Entry 1Q5D (X-ray diffraction, 1.93 A resolution); this record covers chain A.

Chain A:
Protein: P450 epoxidase
From: Sorangium cellulosum
UniProtKB: Q9KIZ4 (C167_POLCB); residues 1-419 here = UniProt positions 1-419
Chain sequence (419 residues; numbered 1 to 419; the number before each row is that of its first residue):
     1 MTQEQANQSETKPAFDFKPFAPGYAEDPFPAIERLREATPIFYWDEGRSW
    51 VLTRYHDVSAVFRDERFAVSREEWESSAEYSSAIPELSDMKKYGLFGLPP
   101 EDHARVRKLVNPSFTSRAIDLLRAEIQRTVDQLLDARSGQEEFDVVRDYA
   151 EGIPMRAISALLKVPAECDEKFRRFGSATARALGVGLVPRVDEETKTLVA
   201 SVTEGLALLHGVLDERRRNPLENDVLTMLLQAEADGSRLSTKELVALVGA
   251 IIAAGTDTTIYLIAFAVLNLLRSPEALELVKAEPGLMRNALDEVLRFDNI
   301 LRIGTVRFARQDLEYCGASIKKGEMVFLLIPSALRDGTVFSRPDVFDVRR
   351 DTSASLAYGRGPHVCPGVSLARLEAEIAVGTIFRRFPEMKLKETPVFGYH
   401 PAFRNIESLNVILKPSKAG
Disordered / not traced: 1-15, 417-419
UniProt features mapped onto this chain:
  - binding site (substrate): Ala-180, Gly-304
  - binding site (heme): Cys-365
Bound ions: heme Fe near Cys-365 (its only coordinating residue here)
Residues lining bound ligands:
  - epothilone b (EPB; 7,11-dihydroxy-8,8,10,12,16-pentamethyl-3-[1-methyl-2-(2-methyl-thiazol-4-yl)vinyl]-4,17-dioxabicyclo[14.1.0]heptadecane-5,9-dione): Arg-71, Met-90, Leu-95, Phe-96, Ala-180, Leu-183, Gly-184, Leu-187, Val-188, Ala-250, Ala-253, Ala-254, Thr-258, Leu-301, Gly-304, Thr-305, Val-306, Phe-327, Pro-401, Ala-402, Phe-403
  - heme (HEM): Phe-62, Leu-95, Phe-96, His-103, Arg-107, Phe-114, Ile-158, Ala-250, Ile-251, Ala-254, Gly-255, Thr-258, Thr-259, Leu-262, Leu-295, Ile-300, Thr-305, Arg-307, Ala-357, Tyr-358, Gly-359, Pro-362, His-363, Val-364, Cys-365, Pro-366, Gly-367, Leu-370, Ala-371

Summary:
Bound to chain A: heme and epothilone b. UniProt lists substrate-binding residues Ala-180 and Gly-304 and
heme-binding residue Cys-365.
Chain A is P450 epoxidase (Sorangium cellulosum); the structure, Epothilone B-bound Cytochrome P450epoK, was
determined by X-ray diffraction, deposited together with 1PKF and 1Q5E.
